1TWA - chains A and B of the 10 polymer chains in the assembly; structure by X-ray diffraction, 3.20 A resolution.

Chain A:
Molecule: DNA-directed RNA polymerase II largest subunit
From: Saccharomyces cerevisiae
Notes: EC 2.7.7.6
UniProtKB: P04050 (RPB1_YEAST); numbering as in UniProt (aligned over 1-1733)
Sequence (1733 residues; row label = number of the first residue in the row):
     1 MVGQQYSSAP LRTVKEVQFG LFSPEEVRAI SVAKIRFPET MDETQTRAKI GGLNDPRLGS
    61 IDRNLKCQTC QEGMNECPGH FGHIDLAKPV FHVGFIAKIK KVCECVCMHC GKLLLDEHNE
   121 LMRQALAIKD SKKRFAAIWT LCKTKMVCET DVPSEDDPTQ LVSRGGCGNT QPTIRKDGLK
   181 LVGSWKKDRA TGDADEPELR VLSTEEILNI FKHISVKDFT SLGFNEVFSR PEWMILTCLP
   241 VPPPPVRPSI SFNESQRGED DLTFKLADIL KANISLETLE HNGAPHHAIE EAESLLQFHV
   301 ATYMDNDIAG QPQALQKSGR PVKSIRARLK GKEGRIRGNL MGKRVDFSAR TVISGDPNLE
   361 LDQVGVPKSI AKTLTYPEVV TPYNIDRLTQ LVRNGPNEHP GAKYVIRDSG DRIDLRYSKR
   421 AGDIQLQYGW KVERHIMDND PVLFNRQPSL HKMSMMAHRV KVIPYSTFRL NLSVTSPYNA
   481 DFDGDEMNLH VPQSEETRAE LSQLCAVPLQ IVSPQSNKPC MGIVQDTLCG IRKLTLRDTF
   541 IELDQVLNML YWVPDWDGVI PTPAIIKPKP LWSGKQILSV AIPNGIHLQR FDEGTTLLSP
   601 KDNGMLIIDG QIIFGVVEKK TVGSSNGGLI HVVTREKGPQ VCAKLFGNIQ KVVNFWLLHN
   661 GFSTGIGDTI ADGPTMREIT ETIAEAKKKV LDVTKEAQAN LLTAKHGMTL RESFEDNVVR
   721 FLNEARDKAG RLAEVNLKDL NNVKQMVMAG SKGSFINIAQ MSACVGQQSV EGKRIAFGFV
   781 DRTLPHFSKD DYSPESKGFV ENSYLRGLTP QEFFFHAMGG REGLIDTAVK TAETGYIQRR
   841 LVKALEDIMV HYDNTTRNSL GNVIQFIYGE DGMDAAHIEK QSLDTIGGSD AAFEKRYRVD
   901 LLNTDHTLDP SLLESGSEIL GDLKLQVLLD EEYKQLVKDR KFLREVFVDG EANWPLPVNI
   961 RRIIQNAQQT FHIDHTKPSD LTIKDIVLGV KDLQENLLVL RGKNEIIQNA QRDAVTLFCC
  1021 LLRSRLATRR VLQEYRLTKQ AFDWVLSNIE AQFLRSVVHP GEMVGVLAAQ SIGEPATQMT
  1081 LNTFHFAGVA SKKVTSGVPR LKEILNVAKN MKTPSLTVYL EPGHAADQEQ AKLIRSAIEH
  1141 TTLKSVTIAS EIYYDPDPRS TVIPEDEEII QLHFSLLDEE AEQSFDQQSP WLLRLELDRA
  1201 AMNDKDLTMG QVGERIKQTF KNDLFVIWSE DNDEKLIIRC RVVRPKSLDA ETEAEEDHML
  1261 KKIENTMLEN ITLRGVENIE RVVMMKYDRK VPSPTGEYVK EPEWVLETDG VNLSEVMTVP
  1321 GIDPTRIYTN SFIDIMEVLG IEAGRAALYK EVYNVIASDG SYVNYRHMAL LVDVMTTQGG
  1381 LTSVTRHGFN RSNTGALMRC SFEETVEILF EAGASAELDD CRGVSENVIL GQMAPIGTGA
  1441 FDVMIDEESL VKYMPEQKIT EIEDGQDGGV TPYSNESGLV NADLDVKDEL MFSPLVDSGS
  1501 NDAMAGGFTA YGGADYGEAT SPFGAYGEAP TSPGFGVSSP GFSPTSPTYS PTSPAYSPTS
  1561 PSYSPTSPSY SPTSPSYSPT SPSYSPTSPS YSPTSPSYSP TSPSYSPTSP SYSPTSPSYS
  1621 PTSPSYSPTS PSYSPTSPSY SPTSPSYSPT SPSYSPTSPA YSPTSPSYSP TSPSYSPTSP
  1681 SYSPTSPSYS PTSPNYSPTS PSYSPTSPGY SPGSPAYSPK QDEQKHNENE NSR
Unresolved in the structure: 1-2, 249-260, 306-323, 328-345, 1082-1091, 1174-1175, 1177-1186, 1244-1253, 1386-1401, 1451-1733
Bound ions: Zn2+ site 1: Cys70, Cys77, His80; Zn2+ site 2: Cys107, Cys110, Cys148, Cys167; Mn2+ site 1: Asp481, Asp483, Asp485 (together with ATP); Mn2+ site 2: Asp481, Asp483 (together with ATP) (shared with Asp837(B) of chain B)
Ligand contacts: ATP: Asp481, Asp483, Asp485, Lys752, Thr1080
Curated features (UniProtKB/Swiss-Prot):
  - region: Pro248 to Asp260 (Lid loop), Asn306 to Lys323 (Rudder loop), Pro810 to Glu822 (Bridging helix)
  - binding site (Zn(2+)): Cys67, Cys70, Cys77, His80, Cys107, Cys110, Cys148, Cys167
  - binding site (Mg(2+)): Asp481, Asp483, Asp485
  - modified residue: Thr1471 (Phosphothreonine)
  - cross-link (Glycyl lysine isopeptide (Lys-Gly)): Lys695 (interchain with G-Cter in ubiquitin), Lys1246 (interchain with G-Cter in ubiquitin), Lys1350 (interchain with G-Cter in ubiquitin)
  - natural variant: Ser1653 to Pro1659 (deletion: In strain: A364A)
  - mutagenesis: Lys1246 (K1246R: Impairs ubiquitination during transcription stress)

Chain B:
Molecule: DNA-directed RNA polymerase II 140 kDa polypeptide
From: Saccharomyces cerevisiae
Notes: EC 2.7.7.6
UniProtKB: P08518 (RPB2_YEAST); residues 1-1224 here = UniProt positions 1-1224
Sequence (1224 residues; each row starts with the number of its first residue):
     1 MSDLANSEKY YDEDPYGFED ESAPITAEDS WAVISAFFRE KGLVSQQLDS FNQFVDYTLQ
    61 DIICEDSTLI LEQLAQHTTE SDNISRKYEI SFGKIYVTKP MVNESDGVTH ALYPQEARLR
   121 NLTYSSGLFV DVKKRTYEAI DVPGRELKYE LIAEESEDDS ESGKVFIGRL PIMLRSKNCY
   181 LSEATESDLY KLKECPFDMG GYFIINGSEK VLIAQERSAG NIVQVFKKAA PSPISHVAEI
   241 RSALEKGSRF ISTLQVKLYG REGSSARTIK ATLPYIKQDI PIVIIFRALG IIPDGEILEH
   301 ICYDVNDWQM LEMLKPCVED GFVIQDRETA LDFIGRRGTA LGIKKEKRIQ YAKDILQKEF
   361 LPHITQLEGF ESRKAFFLGY MINRLLLCAL DRKDQDDRDH FGKKRLDLAG PLLAQLFKTL
   421 FKKLTKDIFR YMQRTVEEAH DFNMKLAINA KTITSGLKYA LATGNWGEQK KAMSSRAGVS
   481 QVLNRYTYSS TLSHLRRTNT PIGRDGKLAK PRQLHNTHWG LVCPAETPEG QACGLVKNLS
   541 LMSCISVGTD PMPIITFLSE WGMEPLEDYV PHQSPDATRV FVNGVWHGVH RNPARLMETL
   601 RTLRRKGDIN PEVSMIRDIR EKELKIFTDA GRVYRPLFIV EDDESLGHKE LKVRKGHIAK
   661 LMATEYQDIE GGFEDVEEYT WSSLLNEGLV EYIDAEEEES ILIAMQPEDL EPAEANEEND
   721 LDVDPAKRIR VSHHATTFTH CEIHPSMILG VAASIIPFPD HNQSPRNTYQ SAMGKQAMGV
   781 FLTNYNVRMD TMANILYYPQ KPLGTTRAME YLKFRELPAG QNAIVAIACY SGYNQEDSMI
   841 MNQSSIDRGL FRSLFFRSYM DQEKKYGMSI TETFEKPQRT NTLRMKHGTY DKLDDDGLIA
   901 PGVRVSGEDV IIGKTTPISP DEEELGQRTA YHSKRDASTP LRSTENGIVD QVLVTTNQDG
   961 LKFVKVRVRT TKIPQIGDKF ASRHGQKGTI GITYRREDMP FTAEGIVPDL IINPHAIPSR
  1021 MTVAHLIECL LSKVAALSGN EGDASPFTDI TVEGISKLLR EHGYQSRGFE VMYNGHTGKK
  1081 LMAQIFFGPT YYQRLRHMVD DKIHARARGP MQVLTRQPVE GRSRDGGLRF GEMERDCMIA
  1141 HGAASFLKER LMEASDAFRV HICGICGLMT VIAKLNHNQF ECKGCDNKID IYQIHIPYAA
  1201 KLLFQELMAM NITPRLYTDR SRDF
Unresolved in the structure: 1-17, 71-88, 139-163, 438-445, 468-476, 503-508, 669-677, 713-721, 917-932, 1111-1126
Bound ions: Mn2+: Asp837 (together with ATP) (shared with Asp481(A), Asp483(A) of chain A); Zn2+: Cys1163, Cys1166, Cys1182, Cys1185
Ligand contacts: ATP: Arg766, Tyr769, Asp837, Gln986, Lys987, Arg1020

Interface between chain A and chain B:
Residue-residue contacts - 354 pairs, chain A then chain B:
  Gly3(A) - Arg1159(B)
  Gln5(A) - Arg1159(B)  hydrogen bond (backbone-side chain)
  Gln5(A) - Leu1175(B)
  Gln5(A) - Asn1176(B)  hydrogen bond
  Tyr6(A) - Arg1159(B)
  Tyr6(A) - Leu1175(B)
  Ser7(A) - Arg1159(B)
  Ser7(A) - His1161(B)
  Ser7(A) - Leu1175(B)
  Ser7(A) - Phe1180(B)
  Ser7(A) - Gln1193(B)
  Ser8(A) - Asn1178(B)  hydrogen bond
  Ser8(A) - Phe1180(B)
  Ala9(A) - Phe1180(B)
  Ala9(A) - Gln1193(B)
  Pro10(A) - Ile1191(B)
  Pro10(A) - Tyr1192(B)
  Pro10(A) - Gln1193(B)  hydrogen bond (backbone-backbone)
  Leu11(A) - Gln1193(B)
  Leu11(A) - His1195(B)
  Arg12(A) - Tyr1192(B)
  Arg12(A) - Gln1193(B)  hydrogen bond (backbone-backbone)
  Arg12(A) - Ile1194(B)
  Arg12(A) - Thr1218(B)
  Thr13(A) - Thr1218(B)
  Val14(A) - Tyr1217(B)
  Lys15(A) - Tyr1217(B)  hydrogen bond (backbone-backbone)
  Lys15(A) - Thr1218(B)
  Lys15(A) - Arg1220(B)  hydrogen bond (backbone-side chain)
  Glu16(A) - Arg1215(B)
  Glu16(A) - Leu1216(B)
  Glu16(A) - Tyr1217(B)  hydrogen bond (backbone-backbone)
  Glu16(A) - Asp1219(B)
  Glu16(A) - Arg1220(B)
  Glu16(A) - Arg1222(B)  salt bridge
  Val17(A) - Arg1215(B)
  Gln18(A) - Thr1213(B)
  Gln18(A) - Pro1214(B)
  Gln18(A) - Arg1215(B)  hydrogen bond (backbone-backbone)
  Phe19(A) - Thr1213(B)
  Gly20(A) - Ile1212(B)
  Gly20(A) - Thr1213(B)  hydrogen bond (backbone-backbone)
  Leu21(A) - Asn1211(B)
  Leu21(A) - Thr1213(B)
  Phe22(A) - Leu1168(B)  hydrophobic
  Phe22(A) - Met1208(B)  hydrophobic
  Phe22(A) - Asn1211(B)  hydrogen bond (backbone-backbone)
  Phe22(A) - Thr1213(B)
  Glu26(A) - Leu1168(B)
  Glu26(A) - Arg1215(B)  salt bridge
  Ala29(A) - Lys1183(B)
  Ala29(A) - Gly1184(B)
  Ile30(A) - Thr1170(B)
  Ile30(A) - Lys1183(B)
  Ser31(A) - Lys1183(B)
  Gln68(A) - Ile1172(B)
  Thr69(A) - Lys1174(B)
  Thr69(A) - His1177(B)
  Cys70(A) - Ile1172(B)  hydrophobic
  Cys70(A) - Ala1173(B)
  Gln71(A) - Asn1176(B)
  Gln71(A) - His1177(B)  hydrogen bond
  Glu72(A) - Ala1173(B)
  Glu72(A) - Leu1175(B)
  Asn75(A) - Phe1158(B)
  Pro78(A) - Lys1201(B)  hydrogen bond (backbone-side chain)
  Pro78(A) - Gln1205(B)
  Gly79(A) - Gln1205(B)
  Phe81(A) - Gln1205(B)
  Phe81(A) - Met1208(B)  hydrophobic
  Phe81(A) - Ala1209(B)
  His92(A) - Met1210(B)
  His92(A) - Asn1211(B)
  Phe228(A) - Arg1215(B)
  Trp233(A) - Asn1211(B)
  Leu236(A) - Asn1211(B)
  Pro240(A) - Met1208(B)
  Pro240(A) - Ala1209(B)
  Pro240(A) - Asn1211(B)
  Pro245(A) - Tyr1198(B)
  Pro245(A) - Lys1201(B)
  Pro245(A) - Leu1202(B)
  Val246(A) - Glu1206(B)
  Ile325(A) - Ala1209(B)  hydrophobic
  Ile325(A) - Met1210(B)
  Ala327(A) - Glu1206(B)
  Asp346(A) - Arg1106(B)
  Asp346(A) - Arg1150(B)  hydrogen bond (backbone-side chain)
  Phe347(A) - Arg1106(B)  hydrogen bond (backbone-backbone)
  Phe347(A) - Ala1107(B)
  Ser348(A) - Ala1105(B)
  Ser348(A) - Arg1106(B)
  Ser348(A) - Leu1128(B)
  Ser348(A) - Arg1150(B)
  Ala349(A) - His1104(B)
  Arg350(A) - Ile1103(B)
  Arg350(A) - His1104(B)  hydrogen bond (backbone-backbone)
  Arg350(A) - Gly1127(B)
  Arg350(A) - Leu1128(B)
  Thr351(A) - Ile1103(B)
  Val352(A) - Gly977(B)
  Val352(A) - Val1099(B)  hydrophobic
  Val352(A) - Lys1102(B)
  Gly355(A) - Tyr833(B)
  Asp356(A) - Tyr833(B)  hydrogen bond
  Pro357(A) - Ser831(B)
  Pro357(A) - Gly832(B)
  Pro357(A) - Tyr833(B)  hydrophobic
  Asn358(A) - Tyr833(B)  hydrogen bond
  Ile370(A) - Ile1103(B)  hydrophobic
  Thr373(A) - Ala1105(B)
  Thr373(A) - Ala1107(B)
  Leu374(A) - Ala1107(B)  hydrophobic
  Tyr404(A) - Gly1109(B)
  Arg412(A) - Gly1109(B)
  Leu443(A) - Met1138(B)  hydrophobic
  Leu443(A) - Phe1146(B)  hydrophobic
  Asn445(A) - Glu1134(B)
  Gln447(A) - Arg1129(B)
  Gln447(A) - Glu1134(B)  hydrogen bond
  Ser449(A) - Met1133(B)
  Ser449(A) - Glu1134(B)  hydrogen bond
  Ser449(A) - Cys1137(B)
  Leu450(A) - Met1133(B)  hydrophobic
  His451(A) - Cys1137(B)  hydrogen bond (backbone-side chain)
  Lys452(A) - Cys1137(B)
  Lys452(A) - His1141(B)  hydrogen bond (backbone-side chain)
  Met455(A) - Phe1130(B)  hydrophobic
  Met455(A) - Glu1134(B)
  Met455(A) - His1141(B)  hydrogen bond (backbone-side chain)
  Tyr465(A) - Ile976(B)  hydrophobic
  Ser466(A) - Val1099(B)
  Ser466(A) - Ile1103(B)
  Thr467(A) - Ile976(B)
  Thr467(A) - Val1099(B)
  Arg469(A) - Tyr833(B)
  Arg469(A) - Ile976(B)
  Arg469(A) - Gly991(B)  hydrogen bond (side chain-backbone)
  Leu472(A) - Gln835(B)
  Leu472(A) - Glu836(B)
  Thr475(A) - Glu836(B)
  Asp481(A) - Glu836(B)
  Asp481(A) - Asp837(B)
  Phe482(A) - Gln835(B)
  Phe482(A) - Glu836(B)  hydrogen bond (backbone-backbone)
  Phe482(A) - Asp837(B)
  Phe482(A) - Ser838(B)
  Phe482(A) - Thr989(B)  hydrogen bond (backbone-side chain)
  Asp483(A) - Asp837(B)  hydrogen bond (backbone-backbone)
  Asp483(A) - Lys979(B)
  Asp483(A) - Gln986(B)  hydrogen bond
  Asp483(A) - Lys987(B)  salt bridge
  Asp483(A) - Thr989(B)
  Gly484(A) - Thr989(B)
  Gly484(A) - Lys1102(B)
  Glu486(A) - Lys1102(B)
  Asn488(A) - Leu1128(B)
  Asn488(A) - Arg1129(B)
  His490(A) - Arg1129(B)
  His490(A) - Arg1150(B)  hydrogen bond
  Pro492(A) - Glu1149(B)
  Gln493(A) - Glu1149(B)  hydrogen bond (backbone-side chain)
  Ser494(A) - Glu1149(B)  hydrogen bond
  Thr497(A) - Ser1145(B)
  Thr497(A) - Phe1146(B)
  Thr497(A) - Glu1149(B)  hydrogen bond
  Glu500(A) - Ala1143(B)
  Glu500(A) - Ala1144(B)
  Glu500(A) - Ser1145(B)  hydrogen bond (side chain-backbone)
  Glu500(A) - Phe1146(B)  hydrogen bond (side chain-backbone)
  Leu504(A) - His1141(B)
  Cys505(A) - Met1138(B)  hydrophobic
  Cys505(A) - His1141(B)
  Gln510(A) - His1141(B)
  Val524(A) - Gln835(B)
  Gln525(A) - Gln835(B)
  Gln525(A) - Glu836(B)  hydrogen bond (side chain-backbone)
  Gln525(A) - His1015(B)
  Asp526(A) - Cys829(B)  hydrogen bond
  Asp526(A) - Gly832(B)
  Asp526(A) - Gln835(B)  hydrogen bond (backbone-side chain)
  Asp526(A) - Asn1013(B)  hydrogen bond
  Asp526(A) - His1015(B)  salt bridge
  Cys529(A) - His1015(B)
  Leu657(A) - Cys829(B)  hydrophobic
  Leu658(A) - Tyr830(B)  hydrophobic
  Leu658(A) - Ser831(B)
  Leu658(A) - Asn1074(B)  hydrogen bond (backbone-side chain)
  Leu658(A) - Leu1081(B)
  His659(A) - Asn1074(B)
  His659(A) - Thr1077(B)
  His659(A) - Lys1080(B)
  Asn660(A) - Leu1081(B)
  Asn660(A) - Met1082(B)  hydrogen bond (backbone-backbone)
  Asn660(A) - Ala1083(B)  hydrogen bond (backbone-backbone)
  Gly661(A) - Ala1083(B)
  Phe662(A) - Ala828(B)
  Phe662(A) - Cys829(B)  hydrogen bond (backbone-backbone)
  Phe662(A) - Pro1014(B)  hydrophobic
  Ser663(A) - Ile827(B)  hydrogen bond (side chain-backbone)
  Ser663(A) - Gln1084(B)
  Ser663(A) - Ile1085(B)
  Ser663(A) - Phe1086(B)  hydrogen bond (side chain-backbone)
  Thr664(A) - Ile827(B)
  Thr664(A) - Pro1014(B)
  Thr664(A) - Ile1017(B)
  Thr664(A) - Phe1086(B)
  Gly665(A) - Leu1026(B)
  Gly665(A) - Phe1086(B)
  Ile666(A) - Leu1026(B)  hydrophobic
  Ile666(A) - Ile1027(B)  hydrophobic
  Ile666(A) - Val1052(B)  hydrophobic
  Ile666(A) - Arg1067(B)
  Ile666(A) - Phe1086(B)
  Asp668(A) - Phe1069(B)
  Lys687(A) - Val731(B)
  Met746(A) - Pro1014(B)
  Met746(A) - His1015(B)  hydrogen bond
  Met746(A) - Pro1018(B)  hydrophobic
  Ser751(A) - His1015(B)
  Lys752(A) - His1015(B)  hydrogen bond (side chain-backbone)
  Lys752(A) - Ala1016(B)
  Lys752(A) - Ile1017(B)
  Lys752(A) - Pro1018(B)
  Lys752(A) - Ser1019(B)  hydrogen bond
  Lys752(A) - Arg1020(B)
  Asn757(A) - Pro1018(B)
  Asn757(A) - Ser1019(B)
  Asn757(A) - Met1021(B)
  Gln760(A) - Met1021(B)
  Met761(A) - Pro1018(B)
  Met761(A) - Met1021(B)  hydrophobic
  Met761(A) - Val1023(B)  hydrophobic
  Glu771(A) - Lys510(B)  salt bridge
  Ile775(A) - Asn516(B)
  Ala776(A) - Asn516(B)
  Gly778(A) - His400(B)
  Gly778(A) - His515(B)
  Gly778(A) - Asn516(B)
  Phe779(A) - Asn516(B)
  Phe779(A) - Thr517(B)
  Phe779(A) - Glu698(B)
  Phe779(A) - Glu699(B)
  Val780(A) - Glu699(B)  hydrogen bond (backbone-side chain)
  Arg782(A) - Glu698(B)  hydrogen bond (side chain-backbone)
  Arg782(A) - Glu699(B)  hydrogen bond (side chain-backbone)
  Arg782(A) - Ile701(B)  hydrogen bond (side chain-backbone)
  Arg782(A) - Leu702(B)
  Thr783(A) - Asn516(B)
  Leu784(A) - Trp519(B)  hydrophobic
  Pro785(A) - Glu698(B)
  Pro785(A) - Ile701(B)
  Pro785(A) - Leu702(B)
  Pro785(A) - Ile703(B)  hydrogen bond (backbone-backbone)
  His786(A) - Trp519(B)  hydrogen bond
  His786(A) - Ile703(B)  hydrogen bond (side chain-backbone)
  His786(A) - Met705(B)
  His786(A) - Glu742(B)  salt bridge
  Phe787(A) - Leu702(B)
  Glu795(A) - Val731(B)
  Glu801(A) - Ile729(B)
  Asn802(A) - Arg728(B)
  Asn802(A) - Ile729(B)  hydrogen bond (side chain-backbone)
  Tyr804(A) - His761(B)  hydrogen bond (backbone-side chain)
  Tyr804(A) - Asn762(B)
  Tyr804(A) - Gln763(B)
  Tyr804(A) - Met1021(B)  hydrophobic
  Tyr804(A) - Val1023(B)  hydrophobic
  Leu805(A) - His761(B)  hydrogen bond (backbone-side chain)
  Leu805(A) - Val1023(B)  hydrophobic
  Leu805(A) - Val1052(B)  hydrophobic
  Arg806(A) - Pro725(B)
  Arg806(A) - Ala726(B)
  Arg806(A) - Lys727(B)  hydrogen bond (side chain-backbone)
  Arg806(A) - Arg728(B)
  Arg806(A) - His761(B)
  Gly807(A) - Arg728(B)
  Gly807(A) - Asp760(B)
  Gly807(A) - His761(B)  hydrogen bond (backbone-side chain)
  Leu808(A) - Arg728(B)  hydrogen bond (backbone-side chain)
  Leu808(A) - Asp760(B)  hydrogen bond (backbone-backbone)
  Leu808(A) - Phe1047(B)
  Thr809(A) - Ile729(B)
  Thr809(A) - Phe1047(B)
  Pro810(A) - Trp519(B)
  Pro810(A) - Met705(B)  hydrophobic
  Pro810(A) - Pro745(B)  hydrophobic
  Pro810(A) - Phe1047(B)  hydrophobic
  Phe813(A) - Ile748(B)  hydrophobic
  Phe813(A) - Leu749(B)  hydrophobic
  Phe813(A) - Pro759(B)
  Phe814(A) - Leu514(B)  hydrophobic
  Phe814(A) - His515(B)
  Phe814(A) - Trp519(B)
  Phe814(A) - Pro524(B)  hydrophobic
  His816(A) - Gln763(B)
  His816(A) - Ser764(B)  hydrogen bond (side chain-backbone)
  Ala817(A) - Leu514(B)  hydrophobic
  Ala817(A) - Pro524(B)
  Ala817(A) - Ser764(B)
  Met818(A) - Leu514(B)
  Met818(A) - Asn516(B)
  Arg821(A) - Arg512(B)  hydrogen bond (side chain-backbone)
  Arg821(A) - Gln513(B)
  Arg821(A) - Leu514(B)
  Arg821(A) - Pro524(B)  hydrogen bond (side chain-backbone)
  Arg821(A) - Thr527(B)
  Glu822(A) - Gln513(B)
  Leu824(A) - Thr768(B)
  Leu824(A) - Tyr769(B)  hydrophobic
  Ile825(A) - Arg512(B)
  Ile825(A) - Gln513(B)
  Gln838(A) - Met1133(B)
  Arg839(A) - Met1133(B)
  Val842(A) - Asp1136(B)
  Glu846(A) - Arg1135(B)  salt bridge
  Glu846(A) - Asp1136(B)
  Met1063(A) - Ile1139(B)
  Val1066(A) - Asp1136(B)
  Val1066(A) - Ala1140(B)  hydrophobic
  Gln1070(A) - Cys1137(B)
  Gln1070(A) - Ala1140(B)
  Asn1265(A) - Gly263(B)  hydrogen bond (side chain-backbone)
  Glu1269(A) - Glu262(B)
  Glu1269(A) - Gly263(B)
  Glu1403(A) - Leu1203(B)
  Phe1410(A) - Met1210(B)  hydrophobic
  Phe1410(A) - Ile1212(B)  hydrophobic
  Asp1420(A) - Arg1220(B)  hydrogen bond (backbone-side chain)
  Cys1421(A) - Arg1220(B)  hydrogen bond (backbone-side chain)
  Arg1422(A) - Arg1220(B)
  Val1424(A) - Ile1139(B)  hydrophobic
  Ser1425(A) - Arg1135(B)  hydrogen bond
  Val1428(A) - Leu1151(B)
  Val1428(A) - Met1152(B)
  Ile1429(A) - Pro1197(B)
  Ile1429(A) - Ala1200(B)
  Leu1430(A) - His1195(B)
  Leu1430(A) - Ile1196(B)
  Leu1430(A) - Pro1197(B)
  Leu1430(A) - Phe1204(B)  hydrophobic
  Gly1431(A) - Lys1148(B)  hydrogen bond (backbone-side chain)
  Gly1431(A) - Met1152(B)
  Gly1431(A) - Pro1197(B)
  Gln1432(A) - Lys1148(B)
  Met1433(A) - Ala1144(B)  hydrophobic
  Met1433(A) - Ser1145(B)
  Met1433(A) - Lys1148(B)
  Ala1434(A) - Ala1144(B)
  Ile1436(A) - Ala1144(B)
  Gly1437(A) - Gly1142(B)
  Thr1438(A) - Gly1142(B)  hydrogen bond (backbone-backbone)
  Thr1438(A) - Ala1144(B)
  Gly1439(A) - Ala1144(B)
Interface residues without a listed pair, chain A (195 interface residues in all): Val27, Glu76, His80, Phe95, Cys238, Leu239, Pro242, Pro243, Tyr303, Met304, Ile353, Ser354, Pro448, Glu496, Leu501, Thr527, Gly667, Ile670, Asn742, Gly753, Ser788, Gln811, Gly820, Ala828, Lys1261, Phe1402, Val1406, Leu1409, Leu1418
Interface residues without a listed pair, chain B (178 interface residues in all): Ser264, Glu312, Lys315, Asp397, His518, Gly530, Cys533, Gly534, Ala695, Ser700, Ala704, Arg730, Pro765, Asn767, Asn834, Gly988, Leu1030, Glu1053, His1076, Asp1100, Leu1147, Val1171, Leu1207

In short:
Chain A and chain B form an interface of 195 and 178 residues respectively, with 70 hydrogen bonds and 7 salt
bridges. Polar pairs include Glu16(A)-Arg1222(B), Glu26(A)-Arg1215(B) and Asp483(A)-Lys987(B). ATP is bound
between chain A and chain B.
Chain A is DNA-directed RNA polymerase II largest subunit and chain B is DNA-directed RNA polymerase II 140
kDa polypeptide, both from Saccharomyces cerevisiae; the structure, RNA polymerase II complexed with ATP, was
determined by X-ray diffraction (same publication as 1R9S, 1R9T, 1TWC, 1TWF, 1TWG and 1TWH).
